Entry 7RHX (electron microscopy, 3.23 A resolution); this record covers chains A and C of the 8 polymer chains in the assembly.

== Chain A ==
Name: Recombinase cre
Organism: Escherichia phage P1
Reference sequence: P06956 (RECR_BPP1); numbering as in UniProt (aligned over 1-343)
Sequence (343 residues; row label = number of the first residue in the row):
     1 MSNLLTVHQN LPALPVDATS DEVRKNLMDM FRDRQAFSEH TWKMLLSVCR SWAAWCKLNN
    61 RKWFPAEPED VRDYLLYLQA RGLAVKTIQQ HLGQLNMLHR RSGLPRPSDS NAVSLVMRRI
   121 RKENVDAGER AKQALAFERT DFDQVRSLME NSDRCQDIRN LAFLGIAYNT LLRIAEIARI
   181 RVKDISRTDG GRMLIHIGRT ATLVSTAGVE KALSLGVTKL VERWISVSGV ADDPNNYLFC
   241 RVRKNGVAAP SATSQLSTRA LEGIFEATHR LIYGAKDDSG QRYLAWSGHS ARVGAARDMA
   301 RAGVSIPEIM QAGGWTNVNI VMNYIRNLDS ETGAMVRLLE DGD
Disordered / not traced: 1-19, 342-343
Construct notes: engineered mutation Ala201 (Lys in P06956)
UniProt features mapped onto this chain:
  - active site: Arg173, His289, Arg292, Trp315, Tyr324 (O-(3'-phospho-DNA)-tyrosine intermediate)
What the authors report for this chain:
  - catalytic residues: Tyr324

== Chain C ==
Molecule: 42-nt DNA strand
Sequence (42 nucleotides; each row starts with the number of its first residue; numbers below 1 keep their minus sign (DC-3 is residue -3)):
    -3 CCGCATAACT TCGTATAGCA TACATTATAC GAAGTTATCG CC

== How chain A and chain C interact ==
Contacting residue pairs (28):
  Phe37(A) - DT22(C)  phosphate contact
  Ser38(A) - DT22(C)  hydrogen bond to the phosphate
  Ser38(A) - DA23(C)  hydrogen bond to the phosphate
  His40(A) - DA23(C)  phosphate contact
  His40(A) - DT24(C)  base contact
  Thr41(A) - DT21(C)  sugar contact
  Thr41(A) - DT22(C)  hydrogen bond to the phosphate
  Lys43(A) - DT24(C)  base contact
  Met44(A) - DA23(C)  base contact
  Gln90(A) - DT22(C)  hydrogen bond to the base
  Arg106(A) - DA20(C)  salt bridge to the phosphate
  Ile174(A) - DT24(C)  phosphate contact
  Ala175(A) - DT24(C)  phosphate contact
  Arg243(A) - DA33(C)  sugar contact
  Lys244(A) - DT34(C)  hydrogen bond to the base
  Lys244(A) - DC35(C)  sugar contact
  Asn245(A) - DT34(C)  phosphate contact
  Asn245(A) - DC35(C)  hydrogen bond to the phosphate
  Arg259(A) - DC26(C)  base contact
  Arg259(A) - DG27(C)  hydrogen bond to the base
  Glu262(A) - DA25(C)  phosphate contact
  Lys276(A) - DG27(C)  salt bridge to the phosphate
  Arg282(A) - DA25(C)  base contact
  Arg282(A) - DC26(C)  phosphate contact
  Tyr283(A) - DC26(C)  hydrogen bond to the phosphate
  Ser287(A) - DA25(C)  hydrogen bond to the phosphate
  Gly288(A) - DA25(C)  hydrogen bond to the phosphate
  His289(A) - DA25(C)  phosphate contact
Also at the interface, not in a pair above, chain A (26 interface residues in all): Gln94, Met97, Arg101, Arg173, Leu284

== Summary ==
26 residues of chain A face 11 of chain C across their interface; the contacts include 10 hydrogen bonds and 2
salt bridges. Polar contacts include Gln90(A)-DT22(C), Lys244(A)-DT34(C) and Arg259(A)-DG27(C). From UniProt:
5 active-site residues on chain A. The paper reports the catalytic residue Tyr324(A).
Chain A is Recombinase cre (Escherichia phage P1) and chain C is a 42-nt DNA strand; the structure, Cryo-EM
structure of precleavage Cre tetrameric complex, was determined by electron microscopy (same publication as
7RHY and 7RHZ).
